2IV8 - chains A and P of the 3 polymer chains in the assembly; structure by X-ray diffraction, 2.80 A resolution.

# Chain A
Name: Ap-2 complex subunit beta-1
Organism: Homo sapiens
UniProt: P63010 (AP2B1_HUMAN); residue numbers follow UniProt; this construct covers 700-937
Sequence (238 residues; numbered 700 to 937; the number before each row is that of its first residue):
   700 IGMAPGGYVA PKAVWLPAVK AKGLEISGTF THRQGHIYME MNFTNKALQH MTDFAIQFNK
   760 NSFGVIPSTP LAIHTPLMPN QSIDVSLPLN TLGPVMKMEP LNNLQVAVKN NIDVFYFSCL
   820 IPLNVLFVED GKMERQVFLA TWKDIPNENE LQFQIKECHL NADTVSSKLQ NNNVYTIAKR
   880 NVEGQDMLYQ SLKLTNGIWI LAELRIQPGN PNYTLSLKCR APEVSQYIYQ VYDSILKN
Unresolved in the structure: 700-704
Swiss-Prot annotation at these positions:
  - modified residue (Phosphotyrosine): Tyr737, Tyr928
  - mutagenesis: Tyr815 (Y815A: Strongly reduces interaction with SNAP91, EPS15, AMPH and BIN1 and clathrin heavy chain), Trp841 (W841A: Abolishes interaction with LDLRAP1 and ARRB1. Greatly reduces DENND1B-binding), Lys842 (K842E: Strongly reduces interaction with ARRB1), Glu849 (E849A: Strongly reduces interaction with LDLRAP1, ARRB1 and EPN1. No effect on DENND1B-binding), Gln851 (Q851A: Strongly reduces interaction with ARRB1), Arg879 (R879A: No effect on interaction with ARRB1; R879E: Strongly reduces interaction with EPN1. Reduces interaction with SNAP91 and clathrin. No effect on EPS15 binding), Tyr888 (Y888V: Strongly reduces interaction with SNAP91, EPN1 and clathrin. No effect on EPS15 binding. Abolishes interaction with ARRB1 and with DENND1B), Glu902 (E902A: Strongly reduces interaction with LDLRAP1 and ARRB1. No effect on DENND1B-binding), Lys917 (K917Q: Strongly reduces interaction with LDLRAP1. SNAP91 and clathrin. Reduces interaction with EPN1. No effect on EPS15 binding)
Reported in the primary citation:
  - mutagenesis - K808E, Y815A, K842E, Y888V: decreased binding to amphiphysin
  - mutagenesis - Y888V: decreased binding to Eps15
  - mutagenesis - Y815A, K842E, Y888V: decreased binding to AP180
  - mutagenesis - Y888V: decreased binding to epsin1
  - mutagenesis - Y888V: decreased binding to clathrin
  - mutagenesis - R879A: unchanged binding to ARH
  - conformationally variable residues: Arg879
  - mutagenesis - K842E: increased binding to Eps15
  - mutagenesis - K808E: unchanged binding to Eps15

# Chain P
Name: Beta-arrestin-1
UniProt: P49407 (ARRB1_HUMAN); residues 1-20 here correspond to UniProt positions 383-402 (UniProt number = residue number + 382)
Sequence (20 residues; numbered 1 to 20; the number before each row is that of its first residue):
     1 DDDIVFEDFA RQRLKGMKDD
Unresolved in the structure: 15-20
Swiss-Prot annotation at these positions:
  - motif: Asp3 to Arg13 ([DE]-X(1,2)-F-X-X-[FL]-X-X-X-R motif)

# Chain A / chain P interface
Pairs across the interface (25):
  Arg834(A) - Asp3(P)  salt bridge
  Arg834(A) - Phe6(P)
  Phe837(A) - Phe6(P)  hydrophobic
  Leu838(A) - Val5(P)  hydrophobic
  Leu838(A) - Phe6(P)  hydrophobic
  Leu838(A) - Phe9(P)  hydrophobic
  Trp841(A) - Phe9(P)
  Trp841(A) - Arg13(P)
  Lys842(A) - Val5(P)
  Asn846(A) - Arg13(P)
  Glu849(A) - Arg13(P)  salt bridge
  Ile876(A) - Phe6(P)  hydrophobic
  Ala877(A) - Phe6(P)  hydrophobic
  Arg879(A) - Asp3(P)  hydrogen bond (side chain-backbone)
  Arg879(A) - Phe6(P)
  Arg879(A) - Glu7(P)
  Val881(A) - Arg11(P)
  Val881(A) - Leu14(P)
  Glu882(A) - Leu14(P)
  Gln884(A) - Leu14(P)
  Tyr888(A) - Phe6(P)  hydrophobic
  Tyr888(A) - Phe9(P)  hydrophobic
  Tyr888(A) - Ala10(P)
  Glu902(A) - Arg13(P)  salt bridge
  Arg904(A) - Arg13(P)  hydrogen bond (side chain-backbone)
Interface residues without a listed pair, chain A (17 interface residues in all): Gln835
Interface residues without a listed pair, chain P (10 interface residues in all): Asp2
The authors on this interface:
  - specific contacts: Arg834(A)-Asp3(P) (hydrogen bond), Phe837(A)-Phe6(P) (hydrophobic contact), Leu838(A)-Phe6(P) (hydrophobic contact), Trp841(A)-Phe9(P) (hydrophobic contact), Glu849(A)-Arg13(P) (hydrogen bond), Ile876(A)-Phe6(P) (hydrophobic contact), Arg879(A)-Asp3(P), Val881(A)-Leu14(P), Tyr888(A)-Phe9(P) (pi stacking), Glu902(A)-Arg13(P)
  - hot spots on chain A (mutagenesis) - Y888V: abolished binding to beta-arrestin

# Summary
17 residues of chain A face 10 of chain P across their interface, with 2 hydrogen bonds and 3 salt bridges.
Among the polar pairs are Arg834(A)-Asp3(P), Glu849(A)-Arg13(P) and Glu902(A)-Arg13(P). The paper describes
hydrogen bonds between Arg834(A) and Asp3(P) and Glu849(A) and Arg13(P); hydrophobic contacts between
Phe837(A) and Phe6(P), Leu838(A) and Phe6(P) and Trp841(A) and Phe9(P) among others; contacts between
Arg879(A) and Asp3(P), Val881(A) and Leu14(P) and Glu902(A) and Arg13(P). The paper reports that K808E, Y815A
and K842E of chain A, among others, reduce binding to amphiphysin; conformational variability at Arg879(A); 5
substitutions were tested in all.
Here chain A is Ap-2 complex subunit beta-1 (Homo sapiens) and chain P is Beta-arrestin-1. Entry 2IV8 (beta
appendage in complex with b-arrestin peptide) was determined by X-ray diffraction (same publication as 2IV9).
